Entry 5HFL (X-ray diffraction, 2.29 A resolution); this record covers chains A and C of the 3 polymer chains in the assembly.

Chain A (and C):
Protein: Envelope glycoprotein, gp41 CHR region
Source organism: Human immunodeficiency virus 1
Notes: chain C of this document is another copy of the same molecule, construct and numbering; everything in this record applies to it too
Reference sequence: A1YNW7 (A1YNW7_9HIV1); residues 546-581 here correspond to UniProt positions 35-70 (UniProt number = residue number - 511)
Chain sequence (75 residues; each row starts with the number of its first residue; note: 40 numbers in that range are skipped by the numbering (no residue carries them; nothing is unmodelled there)):
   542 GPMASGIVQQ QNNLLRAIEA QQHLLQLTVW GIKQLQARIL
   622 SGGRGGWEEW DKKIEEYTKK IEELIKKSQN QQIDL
Unresolved in the structure: 542-543, 622-625 (chain C: 542-543, 623-625)
Construct notes: expression tag (542-545)
From the paper describing this entry:
  - contacts within the chain: Val-549/Leu-656 (hydrophobic contact)

How chain A and chain C interact:
Residue-residue contacts - 46 pairs, chain A then chain C:
  Met-544(A) / Leu-656(C)
  Gly-547(A) / Gln-652(C)
  Ile-548(A) / Val-549(C)  hydrophobic
  Ile-548(A) / Gln-552(C)  hydrogen bond (backbone-side chain)
  Gln-550(A) / Gln-652(C)
  Gln-551(A) / Gln-552(C)
  Gln-551(A) / Ser-649(C)  hydrogen bond (side chain-backbone)
  Gln-551(A) / Gln-652(C)
  Gln-551(A) / Gln-653(C)
  Gln-552(A) / Gln-552(C)  hydrogen bond
  Asn-554(A) / Lys-648(C)
  Asn-554(A) / Ser-649(C)
  Asn-554(A) / Gln-652(C)
  Leu-555(A) / Leu-556(C)  hydrophobic
  Leu-555(A) / Ile-559(C)
  Arg-557(A) / Leu-645(C)
  Arg-557(A) / Lys-648(C)
  Ala-558(A) / Leu-645(C)
  Ile-559(A) / Ile-559(C)  hydrophobic
  Ala-561(A) / Tyr-638(C)
  Ala-561(A) / Ile-642(C)  hydrophobic
  Ala-561(A) / Leu-645(C)  hydrophobic
  Gln-562(A) / Ile-559(C)  hydrogen bond (side chain-backbone)
  Gln-562(A) / Gln-563(C)  hydrogen bond
  Gln-562(A) / Leu-566(C)
  Gln-562(A) / Ile-642(C)
  His-564(A) / Tyr-638(C)
  Leu-565(A) / Gln-563(C)
  Leu-565(A) / Leu-566(C)  hydrophobic
  Leu-565(A) / Ile-635(C)  hydrophobic
  Leu-565(A) / Ile-642(C)  hydrophobic
  Leu-566(A) / Leu-566(C)  hydrophobic
  Leu-568(A) / Trp-631(C)  hydrogen bond (backbone-side chain)
  Leu-568(A) / Lys-634(C)
  Leu-568(A) / Ile-635(C)  hydrophobic
  Thr-569(A) / Ile-573(C)
  Trp-571(A) / Gly-627(C)
  Trp-571(A) / Trp-631(C)
  Gly-572(A) / Trp-628(C)
  Gln-575(A) / Gly-626(C)
  Gln-575(A) / Trp-628(C)
  Leu-576(A) / Leu-576(C)  hydrophobic
  Leu-576(A) / Ile-580(C)  hydrophobic
  Leu-576(A) / Trp-628(C)  hydrophobic
  Arg-579(A) / Ile-580(C)
  Arg-579(A) / Ser-622(C)
Also at the interface, not in a pair above, chain A (24 interface residues in all): Ile-573
Also at the interface, not in a pair above, chain C (32 interface residues in all): Ile-548, Leu-555, Gln-562, Thr-569, Val-570, Gln-577, Thr-639, Lys-641

Overview:
24 residues of chain A face 32 of chain C across their interface; the contacts include 6 hydrogen bonds. Polar
pairs include Ile-548(A)/Gln-552(C), Gln-551(A)/Ser-649(C) and Gln-552(A)/Gln-552(C). The paper reports
contacts within the chain involving Val-549(A) and Leu-656(A).
Both chains are Envelope glycoprotein, gp41 CHR region (Human immunodeficiency virus 1). Entry 5HFL
(Gp41-targeting HIV-1 fusion inhibitors with helical Ile-Asp-Leu tail) was determined by X-ray diffraction
(same publication as 5HFM).
